Entry 7U0J (electron microscopy, 2.70 A resolution); this record covers chains C and I of the 12 polymer chains in the assembly.

Chain C:
Name: Histone H2A type 2-C
Organism: Homo sapiens
UniProt: Q16777 (H2A2C_HUMAN); residues 0-128 here correspond to UniProt positions 1-129 (UniProt number = residue number + 1)
Chain sequence (129 residues; each row starts with the number of its first residue; numbering starts at 0):
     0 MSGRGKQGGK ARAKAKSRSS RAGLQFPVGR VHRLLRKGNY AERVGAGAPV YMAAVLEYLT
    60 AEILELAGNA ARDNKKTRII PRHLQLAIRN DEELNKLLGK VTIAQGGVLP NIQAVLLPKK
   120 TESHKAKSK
Unresolved in the structure: 0-11, 119-128
Curated features (UniProtKB/Swiss-Prot):
  - modified residue: Ser1 (N-acetylserine), Arg3 (Citrulline), Lys5 (N6-(2-hydroxyisobutyryl)lysine), Lys9 (N6-(2-hydroxyisobutyryl)lysine), Lys13 (N6-(beta-hydroxybutyryl)lysine), Lys36 (N6-(2-hydroxyisobutyryl)lysine), Lys74 (N6-(2-hydroxyisobutyryl)lysine), Lys75 (N6-(2-hydroxyisobutyryl)lysine), Lys95 (N6-(2-hydroxyisobutyryl)lysine), Lys99 (N6-glutaryllysine), Gln104 (N5-methylglutamine), Lys118 (N6-(2-hydroxyisobutyryl)lysine), Lys119 (N6-crotonyllysine), Thr120 (Phosphothreonine), Ser122 (Phosphoserine), Lys124 (N6-crotonyllysine)
  - cross-link (Glycyl lysine isopeptide (Lys-Gly)): Lys13 (interchain with G-Cter in ubiquitin), Lys15 (interchain with G-Cter in ubiquitin), Lys119 (interchain with G-Cter in ubiquitin)

Chain I:
Molecule: 162-nt DNA strand
Sequence (162 nucleotides; numbered 1 to 162; the number before each row is that of its first residue):
     1 AGTGGTATTA ACATATCCTC AGTGGTGAGT ATTAACATGG AACTTACTCC AACAATACAG
    61 ATGCTGAATA AATGTAGTCT AAGTGAAGGA AGAAGGAAAG GTGGGAGCTG CCATCACTCA
   121 GAATTGTCCA GCAGGGATTG TGCAAGCTTG TGAATAAAGA CA
Unresolved in the structure: 1-10, 160-162

Chain C / chain I interface:
Pairs across the interface - 15 pairs, chain C then chain I:
  Ala12(C) - DA42(I)  phosphate contact
  Ala12(C) - DC43(I)  hydrogen bond to the phosphate
  Lys13(C) - DA42(I)  sugar contact
  Ala14(C) - DA41(I)  phosphate contact
  Ala14(C) - DA42(I)  phosphate contact
  Lys15(C) - DA42(I)  phosphate contact
  Ser16(C) - DA41(I)  sugar contact
  Arg17(C) - DA41(I)  salt bridge to the phosphate
  Arg20(C) - DA42(I)  salt bridge to the phosphate
  Gly28(C) - DG40(I)  phosphate contact
  Gly28(C) - DA41(I)  phosphate contact
  Arg29(C) - DG40(I)  phosphate contact
  Arg32(C) - DG40(I)  salt bridge to the phosphate
  Arg42(C) - DC49(I)  sugar contact
  Arg77(C) - DT30(I)  sugar contact
Interface residues without a listed pair, chain I (8 interface residues in all): DG39, DT48

Summary:
Chain C and chain I form an interface of 12 and 8 residues respectively, with 1 hydrogen bond and 3 salt
bridges. Polar pairs include Ala12(C)-DC43(I), Arg17(C)-DA41(I) and Arg20(C)-DA42(I).
Here chain C is Histone H2A type 2-C (Homo sapiens) and chain I is a 162-nt DNA strand. Entry 7U0J (Structure
of 162bp LIN28b nucleosome) was determined by electron microscopy together with 7U0G, 7U0I, 8DK5, 8SPS and
8SPU from the same study.
